6XNY - chains A and y of the 10 polymer chains in the assembly; structure by electron microscopy, 2.90 A resolution.

[Chain A]
Molecule: V(D)J recombination-activating protein 1
From: Mus musculus
Notes: EC 3.1.-.-, 2.3.2.27
Reference sequence: P15919 (RAG1_MOUSE); residue numbers follow UniProt; this construct covers 261-1008
Chain sequence (750 residues; each row starts with the number of its first residue):
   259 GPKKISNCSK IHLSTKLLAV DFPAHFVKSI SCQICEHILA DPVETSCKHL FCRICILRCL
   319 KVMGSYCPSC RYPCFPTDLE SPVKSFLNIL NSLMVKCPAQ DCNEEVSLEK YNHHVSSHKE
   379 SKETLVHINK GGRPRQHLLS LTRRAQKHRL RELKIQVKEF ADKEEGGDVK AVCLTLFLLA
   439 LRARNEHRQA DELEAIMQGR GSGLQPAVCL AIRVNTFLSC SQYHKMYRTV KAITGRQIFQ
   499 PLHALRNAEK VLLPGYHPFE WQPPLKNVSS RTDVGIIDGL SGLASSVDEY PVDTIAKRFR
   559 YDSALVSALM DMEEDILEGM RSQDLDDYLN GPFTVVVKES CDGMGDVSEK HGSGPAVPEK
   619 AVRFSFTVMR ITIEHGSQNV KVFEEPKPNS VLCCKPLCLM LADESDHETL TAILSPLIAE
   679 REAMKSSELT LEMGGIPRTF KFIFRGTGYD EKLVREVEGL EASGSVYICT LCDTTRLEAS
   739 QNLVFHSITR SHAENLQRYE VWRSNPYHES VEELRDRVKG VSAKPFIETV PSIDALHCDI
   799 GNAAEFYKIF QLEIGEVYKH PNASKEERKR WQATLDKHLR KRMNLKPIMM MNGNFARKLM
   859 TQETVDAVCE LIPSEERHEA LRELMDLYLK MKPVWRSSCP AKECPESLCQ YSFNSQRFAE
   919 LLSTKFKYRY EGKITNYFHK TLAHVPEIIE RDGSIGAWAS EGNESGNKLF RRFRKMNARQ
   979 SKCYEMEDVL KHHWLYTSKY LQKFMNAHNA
Not modelled in the structure: 259-458
Sequence notes: expression tag (259-260); engineered mutation Val649 (Glu in P15919), Met848 (Arg in P15919)
Ion coordination: Mg2+ site 1: Glu662, Asp708 (shared with 1 residue of chain I); Zn2+: Cys727, Cys730, His937, His942; Mg2+ site 2: Glu962 (shared with DG35(y), DC36(y) of chain y)
Swiss-Prot annotation at these positions:
  - zinc finger: Cys290 to Arg329 (RING-type), Leu351 to Lys380 (RAG1-type)
  - DNA-binding region: Gly389 to Gln456 (NBD)
  - binding site (Zn(2+)): Cys266, His270, Cys290, Cys293, His295, Cys305, His307, Cys310, Cys313, Cys325, Cys328, Cys355, Cys360, His372, His376
  - binding site (a divalent metal cation): Asp600, Asp708, Glu962
  - site: Trp893 (Essential for DNA hairpin formation, participates in base-stacking interactions near the cleavage site)
  - mutagenesis: His307 (H307A: Displays lower E3 ligase activity and affects the joining step of V(D)J recombination), Cys325 (C325G: Loss of E3 ligase activity and affects the joining step of V(D)J recombination), Arg391 (R391A: Defects in converting nicked products to hairpins; R391L: Impairs DNA-binding and hairpin formation while maintaining some nicking activity), Arg393 (R393A: Impairs DNA-binding and hairpin formation while maintaining some nicking activity), Arg401 (R401A: Allows robust hairpin activity), Arg402 (R402A: Defects in converting nicked products to hairpins), Lys405 (K405A: Reduced hairpin activity), His406 (H406A: Allows robust hairpin activity), Arg407 (R407A: Impairs DNA-binding and reduces hairpin formation without affecting nicking activity), Asn443 (N443A: Impairs DNA-binding; when associated with A-445), His445 (H445A: Impairs DNA-binding; when associated with A-443), Asp546 (D546A: Loss of DNA-binding), 22 further mutagenesis entries in UniProt
What the authors report for this chain:
  - Mg2+ coordination: Gly601, Glu662, Asp708, Glu962
  - binding site for 12RSS integration strand: Met847, Met848
  - mutagenesis - E649V/R848M: increased catalytic activity on disintegration
  - catalytic residues: Asp600, Asp708, Glu962

[Chain y]
Molecule: 23RSS integration strand
Sequence (66 nucleotides; numbered -9 to 56; the number before each row is that of its first residue; numbers below 1 keep their minus sign (DG-9 is residue -9)):
    -9 GGTCGAGGTT TTTGTACAGC CAGACAACAG CCTACTACCA CTGTGCGGCG GTAGCCCTAT
    51 CCTGAG
Not modelled in the structure: -9 to 23, 55-56
Ion coordination: Mg2+: DG35, DC36 (shared with Glu962(A) of chain A)

[Interface between chain A and chain y]
Residue-residue contacts (36; chain A residue first):
  Gly601(A) with DC36(y), phosphate contact
  Met602(A) with DG35(y), phosphate contact; DG37(y), phosphate contact
  Gly603(A) with DG37(y), hydrogen bond to the phosphate
  Lys618(A) with DG37(y), hydrogen bond to the phosphate; DG38(y), salt bridge to the phosphate
  Asp708(A) with DC36(y), phosphate contact
  Leu794(A) with DG35(y), base contact
  His795(A) with DG35(y), sugar contact; DC36(y), salt bridge to the phosphate
  Ile798(A) with DG35(y), base contact
  Met847(A) with DG37(y), base contact
  Met848(A) with DC36(y), sugar contact; DG37(y), base contact
  Met849(A) with DC36(y), base contact
  Asn850(A) with DG35(y), base contact
  Gly851(A) with DG35(y), hydrogen bond to the base
  Asn852(A) with DT32(y), base contact; DG33(y), hydrogen bond to the base; DT34(y), base contact; DG35(y), hydrogen bond to the base
  Arg855(A) with DG35(y), hydrogen bond to the base
  Lys856(A) with DC31(y), sugar contact
  Glu959(A) with DG35(y), hydrogen bond to the base
  Glu962(A) with DT34(y), sugar contact; DG35(y), phosphate contact; DC36(y), phosphate contact
  Ser963(A) with DT34(y), base contact; DG35(y), base contact
  Asn965(A) with DT34(y), phosphate contact
  Lys966(A) with DG33(y), hydrogen bond to the base; DT34(y), sugar contact
  Arg969(A) with DT34(y), phosphate contact; DG35(y), salt bridge to the phosphate
  His1006(A) with DT26(y), phosphate contact
  Asn1007(A) with DT26(y), phosphate contact
Also at the interface, not in a pair above, chain A (27 interface residues in all): Asp604, Asn842, Lys844

[Summary]
27 residues of chain A face 9 of chain y across their interface; the contacts include 8 hydrogen bonds and 3
salt bridges. Polar pairs include Gly851(A)-DG35(y), Asn852(A)-DG33(y) and Asn852(A)-DG35(y). From the paper:
catalytic residues Asp600(A), Asp708(A) and Glu962(A); E649V/R848M of chain A increase catalytic activity on
disintegration.
Here chain A is V(D)J recombination-activating protein 1 (Mus musculus) and chain y is 23RSS integration
strand. Entry 6XNY (Structure of RAG1 (R848M/E649V)-RAG2-DNA Strand Transfer Complex (Paired-Form)) was
determined by electron microscopy (same publication as 6XNX and 6XNZ).
